2IMD - chain A; structure by X-ray diffraction, 1.60 A resolution.

# Chain A
Molecule: 2-hydroxychromene-2-carboxylate isomerase
Source organism: Pseudomonas putida
Notes: EC 2.5.1.18
Reference sequence: Q51948 (NAHD_PSEPU); residue numbers follow UniProt; this construct covers 2-203
Amino-acid sequence (203 residues; each row starts with the number of its first residue):
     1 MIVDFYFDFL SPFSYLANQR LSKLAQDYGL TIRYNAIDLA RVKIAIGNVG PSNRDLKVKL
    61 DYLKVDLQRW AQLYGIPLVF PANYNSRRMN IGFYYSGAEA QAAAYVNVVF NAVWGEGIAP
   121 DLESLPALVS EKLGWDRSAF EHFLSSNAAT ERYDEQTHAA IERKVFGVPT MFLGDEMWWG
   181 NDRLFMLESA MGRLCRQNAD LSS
Modified / non-standard residues: Mse1, Mse89, Mse171, Mse177, Mse186, Mse191 (selenomethionine; parent Met)
Construct notes: initiating methionine (1); modified residue (89, 171, 177, 186, 191)
Residues lining bound ligands:
  - (2S)-2-hydroxy-2H-chromene-2-carboxylic acid (2C2): Leu10, Pro12, Phe13, Leu39, Lys43, Ser52, Asn53, Arg54, Leu60, Leu63, Leu67, Phe80, Tyr84
  - (2S)-2-hydroxy-2H-chromene-2-carboxylic acid / glutathione / TOH: Leu10, Ser11, Pro12, Phe13, Leu39, Lys43, Asn48, Ser52, Asn53, Arg54, Lys59, Leu60, Leu63, Leu67, Phe80, Tyr84, Trp114, Phe166, Gly167, Val168, Pro169, Trp179, Gly180, Asn181, Asp182, Arg183
  - 3-cyclohexyl-1-propylsulfonic acid (CXS): Tyr94, Tyr95, Ser96, Gly97, Gln101, Trp135, Phe143, Arg152
  - glutathione (GSH): Ser11, Pro12, Phe13, Leu39, Asn48, Lys59, Phe166, Gly167, Val168, Pro169, Trp179, Gly180, Asn181, Asp182, Arg183
  - TOH ((3E)-4-(2-hydroxyphenyl)-2-oxobut-3-enoic acid): Leu10, Pro12, Phe13, Leu39, Lys43, Ser52, Asn53, Arg54, Leu60, Leu63, Leu67, Phe80, Tyr84, Trp114
Swiss-Prot annotation at these positions:
  - active site: Ser11 (Nucleophile)
  - binding site (glutathione): Ser11, Val168, Trp179 to Asp182
  - binding site (substrate): Lys43, Asn53, Arg54, Tyr84

# Summary
Bound to chain A: glutathione, compound TOH, (2S)-2-hydroxy-2H-chromene-2-carboxylic acid,
3-cyclohexyl-1-propylsulfonic acid and (2S)-2-hydroxy-2H-chromene-2-carboxylic acid / glutathione / TOH. From
UniProt: active-site residue Ser11, 6 glutathione-binding residues and 4 substrate-binding residues.
Chain A is 2-hydroxychromene-2-carboxylate isomerase (Pseudomonas putida); the structure, Structure of SeMet
2-hydroxychromene-2-carboxylate isomerase (HCCA isomerase), was determined by X-ray diffraction, deposited
together with 2IME and 2IMF.
